PDB entry 8J8P | X-ray diffraction, 2.70 A resolution | chains C and A of the 4 polymer chains in the assembly

Chain C:
Molecule: CTR9-like protein
Organism: Saccharomyces eubayanus
Reference sequence: A0A0L8RHL9 (A0A0L8RHL9_SACEU); residue numbers follow UniProt; this construct covers 1-907
Chain sequence (908 residues; row label = number of the first residue in the row; numbering starts at 0):
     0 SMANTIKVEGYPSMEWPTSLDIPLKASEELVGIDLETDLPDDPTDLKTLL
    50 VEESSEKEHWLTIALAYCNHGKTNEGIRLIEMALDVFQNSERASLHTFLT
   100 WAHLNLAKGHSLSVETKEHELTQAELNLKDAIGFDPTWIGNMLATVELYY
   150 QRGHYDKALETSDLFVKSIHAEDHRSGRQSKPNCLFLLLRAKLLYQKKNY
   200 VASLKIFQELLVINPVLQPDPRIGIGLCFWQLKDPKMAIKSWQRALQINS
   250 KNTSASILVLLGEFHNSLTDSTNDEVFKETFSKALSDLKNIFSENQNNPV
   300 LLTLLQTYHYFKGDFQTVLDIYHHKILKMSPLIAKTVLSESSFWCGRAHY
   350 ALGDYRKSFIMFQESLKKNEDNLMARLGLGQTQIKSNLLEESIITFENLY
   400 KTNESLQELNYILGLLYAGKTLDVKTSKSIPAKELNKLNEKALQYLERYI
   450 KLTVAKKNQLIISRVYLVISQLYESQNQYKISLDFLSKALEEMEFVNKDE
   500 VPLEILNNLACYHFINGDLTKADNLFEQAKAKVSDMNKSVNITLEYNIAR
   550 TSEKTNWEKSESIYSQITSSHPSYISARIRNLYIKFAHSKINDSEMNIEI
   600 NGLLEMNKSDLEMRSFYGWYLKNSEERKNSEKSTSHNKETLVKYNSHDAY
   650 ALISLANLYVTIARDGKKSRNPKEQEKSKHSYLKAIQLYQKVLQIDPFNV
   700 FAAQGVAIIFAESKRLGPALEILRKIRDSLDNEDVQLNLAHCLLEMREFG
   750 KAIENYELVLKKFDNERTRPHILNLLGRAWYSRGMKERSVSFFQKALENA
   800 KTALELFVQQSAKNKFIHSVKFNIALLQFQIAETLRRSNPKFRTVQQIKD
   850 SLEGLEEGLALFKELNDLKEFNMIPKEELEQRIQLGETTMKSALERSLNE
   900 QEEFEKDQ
Not modelled in the structure: 0-1
Construct notes: expression tag (0)

Chain A:
Molecule: CDC73-like protein
Organism: Saccharomyces eubayanus
Reference sequence: A0A0L8RF82 (A0A0L8RF82_SACEU); residues 153-233 here = UniProt positions 153-233
Chain sequence (81 residues; row label = number of the first residue in the row):
   153 SGSAGNGLVPSDPVLAETMKNERVVQDHNSALRGARPINFGYLIKDAELK
   203 LVQSIKGSLRGSKLPPGHKGAHGRVSKTNGS
Not modelled in the structure: 153-162, 210-233

How chain C and chain A interact:
Residue-residue contacts (46):
  Gln470(C) - Arg175(A)
  Glu473(C) - Arg175(A)  salt bridge
  Tyr478(C) - Val177(A)  hydrogen bond (side chain-backbone)
  Ile514(C) - Gln178(A)
  Ser538(C) - Glu169(A)
  Ser538(C) - Thr170(A)  hydrogen bond (backbone-side chain)
  Ile541(C) - Thr170(A)
  Thr542(C) - Thr170(A)
  Thr542(C) - Glu174(A)
  His570(C) - Val166(A)
  Tyr573(C) - Glu174(A)  hydrogen bond
  Leu610(C) - His180(A)
  Glu611(C) - His180(A)  salt bridge
  Ser614(C) - His180(A)  hydrogen bond
  Ala648(C) - Asn181(A)
  Tyr649(C) - Asn181(A)
  Tyr649(C) - Leu184(A)  hydrophobic
  Lys678(C) - Gly209(A)  hydrogen bond (side chain-backbone)
  Leu682(C) - Leu203(A)  hydrophobic
  Ile685(C) - Ala199(A)  hydrophobic
  Ile685(C) - Leu203(A)  hydrophobic
  Gln689(C) - Ile196(A)  hydrogen bond (side chain-backbone)
  Gln689(C) - Ala199(A)
  Gln689(C) - Glu200(A)
  Leu692(C) - Ile196(A)  hydrophobic
  Asp695(C) - Arg185(A)  salt bridge
  Pro696(C) - Asn191(A)
  Pro696(C) - Phe192(A)
  Phe697(C) - Arg185(A)
  Phe697(C) - Pro189(A)  hydrophobic
  Phe697(C) - Ile190(A)
  Phe697(C) - Asn191(A)
  Asn698(C) - Leu184(A)
  Val699(C) - Leu184(A)  hydrogen bond (backbone-backbone)
  Val699(C) - Arg185(A)
  Ala702(C) - Phe192(A)  hydrophobic
  Val705(C) - Leu195(A)  hydrophobic
  Arg714(C) - Lys202(A)  hydrogen bond (side chain-backbone)
  Arg714(C) - Ser206(A)
  Lys724(C) - Tyr194(A)
  Arg726(C) - Arg188(A)
  Asp727(C) - Arg188(A)  salt bridge
  Ser728(C) - Gly186(A)
  Ser728(C) - Arg188(A)  hydrogen bond (side chain-backbone)
  Ser728(C) - Pro189(A)
  Ser728(C) - Ile190(A)  hydrogen bond (side chain-backbone)
Interface residues without a listed pair, chain C (38 interface residues in all): Asn476, Asn536, Pro571, Asp647, Gln693, Phe700, Ile721
Interface residues without a listed pair, chain A (32 interface residues in all): Asp164, Leu167, Ala187, Gly193, Gln205, Ile207
From the paper, about this interface:
  - residue pairs: Asp164(A)-His570(C), Glu174(A)-Tyr573(C) (hydrogen bond), Arg175(A)-Glu473(C) (salt bridge)
  - interface residues, chain C: Asp695(C), Ser728(C)
  - interface residues, chain A: Arg175(A), Arg185(A), Ala187(A), Arg188(A)

In short:
Chain C and chain A form an interface of 38 and 32 residues respectively, with 10 hydrogen bonds and 4 salt
bridges. Polar pairs include Glu473(C)-Arg175(A), Glu611(C)-His180(A) and Asp695(C)-Arg185(A). The authors
report a contact between Asp164(A) and His570(C); a hydrogen bond between Glu174(A) and Tyr573(C); a salt
bridge between Arg175(A) and Glu473(C). From the paper: interface residues Asp695(C), Ser728(C) and Arg175(A)
among others.
Chain C is CTR9-like protein and chain A is CDC73-like protein, both from Saccharomyces eubayanus; the
structure, Structure of the four-component Paf1 complex from Saccharomyces eubayanus, was determined by X-ray
diffraction together with 8J8Q from the same study.
